Entry 9CL4 (electron microscopy, 2.61 A resolution); this record covers chains Ba and Ca of the 9 polymer chains in the assembly.

# Chain Ba
Name: Particulate methane monooxygenase gamma subunit
Organism: Methylococcus capsulatus str. Bath
Notes: EC 1.14.13.25
UniProtKB: Q603F1 (Q603F1_METCA); residues 42-280 here correspond to UniProt positions 13-251 (UniProt number = residue number - 29)
Sequence (239 residues; numbered 42 to 280; the number before each row is that of its first residue):
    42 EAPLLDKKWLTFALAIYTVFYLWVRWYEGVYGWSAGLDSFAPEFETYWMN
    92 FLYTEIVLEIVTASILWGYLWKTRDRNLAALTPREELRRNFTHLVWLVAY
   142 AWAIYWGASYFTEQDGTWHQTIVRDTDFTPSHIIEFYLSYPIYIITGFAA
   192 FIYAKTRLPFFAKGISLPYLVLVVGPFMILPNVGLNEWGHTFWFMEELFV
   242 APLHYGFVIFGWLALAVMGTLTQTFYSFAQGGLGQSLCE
Ion coordination: Cu ion: N227, H231, H245
Small-molecule neighbours:
  - A1A0P ((2R)-3-{[(R)-(2-aminoethoxy)(hydroxy)phosphoryl]oxy}-2-(hexadecanoyloxy)propyl (9Z)-heptadec-9-enoate), molecule 1: L46, K48, L51, L55, W143
  - A1A0P, molecule 2: K49, W50, F53, L99, T103, I106, L107, Y110
  - A1A0P, molecule 3: W50, F53, A54, I57, Y58, F61, T103, L107, Y110, L111, E126, R129, R130, T133, V136, W137, I183, T187, Y194, R198
  - A1A0P, molecule 4: T59, L63, R66, W67, G70, V71, W143, Y146, W147, Y151
  - A1A0P, molecule 5: V60, F61, W64, Y68, Y72, T87, Y88, N91, F92, T95, E96, L99, E100, L179, I183
  - A1A0P, molecule 6: S80, F81, L93, Y94, I97, I101, D168, F169, Y178, L221, P222, V224
  - A1A0P, molecule 7: I97, E100, W108, Y178, P182, I185, I186, L221
  - A1A0P, molecule 8: I101, S105, W108, W112, I193
  - A1A0P, molecule 9: W108, W112, F189, F192, I193, K196, I206, L211, V214, V215
  - A1A0P, molecule 10: L208, L211, V212, V215, G216, M219, F251, W253, L254
  - A1A0P, molecule 11: N223, L226, W229, F233, W234, G247, I250, F251
  - A1A0P, molecule 12: W234, F235, P243, Y246
  - A1A0P, molecule 13: F235, L239, V241, A242, P243, Y246, I250, W253

# Chain Ca
Name: Particulate methane monooxygenase beta subunit
Organism: Methylococcus capsulatus str. Bath
Notes: EC 1.14.18.3
UniProtKB: Q607G3 (PMOA_METCA); residues 13-253 here correspond to UniProt positions 6-246 (UniProt number = residue number - 7)
Sequence (241 residues; numbered 13 to 253; the number before each row is that of its first residue):
    13 SAVRSHAEAVQVSRTIDWMALFVVFFVIVGSYHIHAMLTMGDWDFWSDWK
    63 DRRLWVTVTPIVLVTFPAAVQSYLWERYRLPWGATVCVLGLLLGEWINRY
   113 FNFWGWTYFPINFVFPASLVPGAIILDTVLMLSGSYLFTAIVGAMGWGLI
   163 FYPGNWPIIAPLHVPVEYNGMLMSIADIQGYNYVRTGTPEYIRMVEKGTL
   213 RTFGKDVAPVSAFFSAFMSILIYFMWHFIGRWFSNERFLQS
Small-molecule neighbours:
  - A1A0P ((2R)-3-{[(R)-(2-aminoethoxy)(hydroxy)phosphoryl]oxy}-2-(hexadecanoyloxy)propyl (9Z)-heptadec-9-enoate), molecule 1: Q23, T27, W30, M31, L33, F34, F37, F38
  - A1A0P, molecule 2: R26, W30, L33, F37, L105
  - A1A0P, molecule 3: F38, I109, F113, G117, W118, Y120
  - A1A0P, molecule 4: H47, T51, W55, L66, T69, V70, I73, V74, T77, M206, T211, F226, F229, M230, L233, I234
  - A1A0P, molecule 5: R64, I137, V154, M157, G158, L161, I162, Y164, P165, W168, A220, P221, A224, F225
  - A1A0P, molecule 6: V141, L144, S145, F150, V154
  - A1A0P, molecule 7: S145, S147, L149, F150, I153
  - A1A0P, molecule 8: L149, L233, I234, F236, M237, W238, F240, I241, R243, W244, F245, R249, F250, L251, Q252, S253
  - A1A0P, molecule 9: M157, G216, K217, D218, P221, V222, F225
  - A1A0P, molecule 10: K217, P221, F225

# Chain Ba / chain Ca interface
Pairs across the interface (32; chain Ba residue first):
  R165(Ba) with R213(Ca); F215(Ca)
  D166(Ba) with F215(Ca)
  T167(Ba) with F215(Ca)
  D168(Ba) with F215(Ca); D218(Ca); V222(Ca)
  L211(Ba) with L149(Ca), hydrophobic
  M219(Ba) with F229(Ca), hydrophobic; I232(Ca), hydrophobic
  P222(Ba) with F229(Ca)
  N223(Ba) with F229(Ca)
  L226(Ba) with F226(Ca), hydrophobic; F229(Ca), hydrophobic
  W229(Ba) with R65(Ca); T69(Ca), hydrogen bond; V222(Ca); F226(Ca), hydrophobic
  H231(Ba) with R213(Ca), hydrogen bond
  T232(Ba) with T211(Ca), hydrogen bond (backbone-side chain); R213(Ca); T214(Ca); F215(Ca)
  F233(Ba) with R65(Ca); L66(Ca), hydrophobic
  F235(Ba) with R213(Ca)
  M236(Ba) with T211(Ca); R213(Ca), hydrogen bond (backbone-side chain)
  E237(Ba) with R213(Ca)
  E238(Ba) with R213(Ca), salt bridge
  F251(Ba) with F229(Ca), hydrophobic; L233(Ca), hydrophobic
Also at the interface, not in a pair above, chain Ba (22 interface residues in all): V215, F218, G225, E228
Also at the interface, not in a pair above, chain Ca (18 interface residues in all): I153, L212, S223, F225

# In short
The interface between chain Ba and chain Ca involves 22 residues on one side and 18 on the other, with 4
hydrogen bonds and 1 salt bridge. Among the polar pairs are E238(Ba)-R213(Ca), W229(Ba)-T69(Ca) and
H231(Ba)-R213(Ca).
Here chain Ba is Particulate methane monooxygenase gamma subunit and chain Ca is Particulate methane
monooxygenase beta subunit, both from Methylococcus capsulatus str. Bath. Entry 9CL4 (Particulate methane
monooxygenase in crosslinked, washed native membranes) was determined by electron microscopy together with
9CL1, 9CL2, 9CL3, 9CL5 and 9CL6 from the same study.
